PDB entry 8RRH | electron microscopy, 16.30 A resolution (very low resolution: no residue pairs are listed; an interface is given only as per-side residue counts) | chains A and J of the 11 polymer chains in the assembly

# Chain A
Protein: Prohibitin 1
Organism: Homo sapiens
UniProt: P35232 (PHB1_HUMAN); residue numbers follow UniProt; this construct covers 1-272
Sequence (272 residues; numbered 1 to 272; the number before each row is that of its first residue):
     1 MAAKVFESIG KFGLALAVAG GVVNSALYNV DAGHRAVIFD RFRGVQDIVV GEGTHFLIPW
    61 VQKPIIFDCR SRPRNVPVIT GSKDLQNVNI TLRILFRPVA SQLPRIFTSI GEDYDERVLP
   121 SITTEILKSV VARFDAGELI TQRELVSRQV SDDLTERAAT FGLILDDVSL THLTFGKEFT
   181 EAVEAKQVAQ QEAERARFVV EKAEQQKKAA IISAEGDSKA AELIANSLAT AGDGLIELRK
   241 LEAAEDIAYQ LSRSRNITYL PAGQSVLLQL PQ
What the authors report for this chain:
  - higher-order assembly contacts with a neighbouring Prohibitin-2: G232 to S252

# Chain J
Protein: Prohibitin-2
Organism: Homo sapiens
UniProt: Q99623 (PHB2_HUMAN); residues 2557-2855 here correspond to UniProt positions 1-299 (UniProt number = residue number - 2556)
Sequence (299 residues; row label = number of the first residue in the row):
  2557 MAQNLKDLAG RLPAGPRGMG TALKLLLGAG AVAYGVRESV FTVEGGHRAI FFNRIGGVQQ
  2617 DTILAEGLHF RIPWFQYPII YDIRARPRKI SSPTGSKDLQ MVNISLRVLS RPNAQELPSM
  2677 YQRLGLDYEE RVLPSIVNEV LKSVVAKFNA SQLITQRAQV SLLIRRELTE RAKDFSLILD
  2737 DVAITELSFS REYTAAVEAK QVAQQEAQRA QFLVEKAKQE QRQKIVQAEG EAEAAKMLGE
  2797 ALSKNPGYIK LRKIRAAQNI SKTIATSQNR IYLTADNLVL NLQDESFTRG SDSLIKGKK

# Interface between chain A and chain J
At this resolution (16 A) residue pairs are not listed: 6 residues of chain A and 4 of chain J lie at the interface.

# In short
6 residues of chain A and 4 residues of chain J are in contact. The paper reports higher-order assembly
contacts with a neighbouring Prohibitin-2 through G232(A).
Here chain A is Prohibitin 1 and chain J is Prohibitin-2, both from Homo sapiens. Entry 8RRH (The human
prohibitin complex) was determined by electron microscopy.
